Entry 8XY6 (electron microscopy, 3.00 A resolution); this record covers chains A and E of the 9 polymer chains in the assembly.

Chain A:
Name: DNA-directed RNA polymerase subunit
From: African swine fever virus
Notes: EC 2.7.7.6
UniProtKB: A0A3S7XUW7 (A0A3S7XUW7_ASF); numbering as in UniProt (aligned over 1-1441)
Chain sequence (1441 residues; each row starts with the number of its first residue):
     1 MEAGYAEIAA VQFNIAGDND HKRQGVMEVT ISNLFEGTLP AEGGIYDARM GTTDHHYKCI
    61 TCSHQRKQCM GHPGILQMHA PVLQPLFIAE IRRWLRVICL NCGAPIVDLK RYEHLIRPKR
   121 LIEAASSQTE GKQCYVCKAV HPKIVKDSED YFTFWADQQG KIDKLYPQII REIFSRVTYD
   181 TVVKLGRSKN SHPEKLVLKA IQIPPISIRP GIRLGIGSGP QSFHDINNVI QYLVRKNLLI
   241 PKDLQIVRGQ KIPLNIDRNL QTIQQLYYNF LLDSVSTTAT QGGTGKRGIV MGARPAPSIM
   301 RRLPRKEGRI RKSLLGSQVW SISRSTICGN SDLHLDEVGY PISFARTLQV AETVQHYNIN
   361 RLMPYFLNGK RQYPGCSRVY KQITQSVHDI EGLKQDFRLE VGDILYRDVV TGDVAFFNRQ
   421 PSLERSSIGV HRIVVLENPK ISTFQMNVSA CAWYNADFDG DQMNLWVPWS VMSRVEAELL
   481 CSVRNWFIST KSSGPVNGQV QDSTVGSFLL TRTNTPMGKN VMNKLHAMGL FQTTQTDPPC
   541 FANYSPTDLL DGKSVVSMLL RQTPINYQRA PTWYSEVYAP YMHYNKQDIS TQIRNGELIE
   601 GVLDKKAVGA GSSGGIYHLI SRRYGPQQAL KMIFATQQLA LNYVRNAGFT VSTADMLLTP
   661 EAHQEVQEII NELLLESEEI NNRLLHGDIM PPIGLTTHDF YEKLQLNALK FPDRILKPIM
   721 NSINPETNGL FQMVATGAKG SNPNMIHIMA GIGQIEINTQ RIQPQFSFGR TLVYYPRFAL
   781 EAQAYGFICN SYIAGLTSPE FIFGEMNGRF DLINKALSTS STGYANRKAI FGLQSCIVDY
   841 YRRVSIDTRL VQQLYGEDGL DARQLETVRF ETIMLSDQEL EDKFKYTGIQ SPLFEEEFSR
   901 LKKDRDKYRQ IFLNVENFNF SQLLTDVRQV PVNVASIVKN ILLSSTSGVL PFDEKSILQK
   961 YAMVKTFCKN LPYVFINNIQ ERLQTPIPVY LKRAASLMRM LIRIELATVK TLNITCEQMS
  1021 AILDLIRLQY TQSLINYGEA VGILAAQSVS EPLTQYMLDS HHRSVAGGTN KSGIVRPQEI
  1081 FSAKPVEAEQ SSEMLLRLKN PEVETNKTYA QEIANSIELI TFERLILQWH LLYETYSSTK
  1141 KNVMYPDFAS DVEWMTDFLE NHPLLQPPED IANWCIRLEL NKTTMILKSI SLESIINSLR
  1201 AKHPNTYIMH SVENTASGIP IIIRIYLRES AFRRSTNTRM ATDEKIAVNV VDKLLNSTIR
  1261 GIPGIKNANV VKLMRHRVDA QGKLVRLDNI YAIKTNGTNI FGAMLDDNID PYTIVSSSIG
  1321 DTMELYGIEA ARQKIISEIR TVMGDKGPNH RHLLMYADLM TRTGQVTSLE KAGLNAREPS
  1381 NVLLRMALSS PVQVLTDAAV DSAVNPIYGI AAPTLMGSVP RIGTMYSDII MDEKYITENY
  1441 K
Unresolved in the structure: 213-224, 281-294, 1235-1239
Ion coordination: Zn2+ site 1: Cys59, Cys62, Cys69, His72; Zn2+ site 2: Cys99, Cys102, Cys134, Cys137; Mg2+: Asp457, Asp459, Asp461

Chain E:
Name: C147L
From: African swine fever virus
UniProtKB: A0A2X0RTW5 (A0A2X0RTW5_ASF); residues 18-147 here = UniProt positions 18-147
Chain sequence (130 residues; numbered 18 to 147; the number before each row is that of its first residue):
    18 YVETEEENLV DSEEESEDKD EIVESPSICE GFVQASSQTL VIIPDNERIT SNVLTTFEAT
    78 RLVAVRAQQL AINGSTMLKK KYSSPIDIAK QELFNRKIPL LVMRCIKVTP EGQKIVEIWN
   138 PREMGIPLLD
Unresolved in the structure: 28-48

Chain A / chain E interface:
Pairs across the interface - 128 pairs, chain A then chain E:
  Lys119(A) with Leu26(E)
  Ser274(A) with Tyr18(E), hydrogen bond (backbone-backbone)
  Val275(A) with Tyr18(E)
  Ser276(A) with Tyr18(E), hydrogen bond (backbone-backbone); Val19(E); Glu20(E), hydrogen bond (backbone-backbone)
  Thr277(A) with Glu20(E), hydrogen bond; Glu22(E)
  Thr278(A) with Glu22(E); Glu24(E)
  Arg301(A) with Tyr18(E)
  Pro304(A) with Tyr18(E), hydrophobic
  Arg305(A) with Tyr18(E)
  Thr353(A) with Ala88(E)
  Gln355(A) with Leu87(E); Ala88(E), hydrogen bond (side chain-backbone); Asn90(E); Gly91(E)
  His356(A) with Gly91(E), hydrogen bond (side chain-backbone)
  Tyr357(A) with Leu87(E), hydrogen bond (side chain-backbone); Ala88(E); Gly91(E); Lys98(E), hydrogen bond (backbone-side chain); Tyr99(E); Ser100(E); Pro102(E); Ile105(E), hydrophobic
  Asn358(A) with Ser100(E)
  Arg361(A) with Ser100(E), hydrogen bond (side chain-backbone)
  Val471(A) with Ala84(E), hydrophobic; Gln85(E)
  Met472(A) with Arg78(E); Ala81(E); Gln85(E)
  Val475(A) with Thr77(E); Val80(E), hydrophobic; Ala81(E); Ala84(E), hydrophobic; Ile103(E), hydrophobic
  Glu476(A) with Thr77(E)
  Glu478(A) with Ile103(E); Lys107(E), salt bridge
  Leu479(A) with Thr77(E); Val80(E), hydrophobic; Lys107(E); Leu146(E), hydrophobic
  Leu480(A) with Thr73(E); Phe74(E), hydrophobic; Thr77(E)
  Arg484(A) with Asp147(E)
  Gln627(A) with Asp147(E)
  Tyr840(A) with Thr67(E); Arg121(E); Cys122(E); Ile123(E), hydrophobic
  Tyr841(A) with Ile66(E), hydrophobic
  Arg842(A) with Ser68(E), hydrogen bond
  Val974(A) with Ser68(E), hydrogen bond (backbone-side chain)
  Phe975(A) with Ser68(E)
  Ile976(A) with Ile66(E); Ser68(E), hydrogen bond (backbone-side chain)
  Asn977(A) with Arg65(E), hydrogen bond (side chain-backbone); Ile66(E); Thr67(E), hydrogen bond (side chain-backbone); Asn69(E); Trp136(E)
  Asn978(A) with Asn69(E), hydrogen bond (backbone-side chain)
  Ile979(A) with Asp62(E); Arg65(E); Trp136(E), hydrophobic
  Gln980(A) with Asn63(E), hydrogen bond (side chain-backbone); Glu64(E); Arg65(E), hydrogen bond (side chain-backbone)
  Leu983(A) with Asn63(E)
  Thr1031(A) with Val70(E)
  Gln1032(A) with Leu145(E)
  Asn1036(A) with Thr72(E); Thr73(E); Phe74(E)
  Tyr1037(A) with Thr67(E); Ser68(E), hydrogen bond (side chain-backbone); Thr72(E); Phe74(E); Arg121(E)
  Glu1039(A) with Phe74(E)
  Ala1372(A) with Glu23(E), hydrogen bond (backbone-side chain); Asn25(E)
  Asn1375(A) with Asn25(E); Leu26(E); Val27(E)
  Pro1379(A) with Val27(E)
  Arg1385(A) with Val27(E), hydrogen bond (side chain-backbone)
  Ser1390(A) with Glu20(E)
  Pro1391(A) with Glu20(E)
  Val1392(A) with Glu20(E), hydrogen bond (backbone-side chain)
  Gln1393(A) with Glu20(E), hydrogen bond (backbone-side chain)
  Gly1423(A) with Phe74(E)
  Thr1424(A) with Arg78(E)
  Met1425(A) with Arg78(E)
  Ser1427(A) with Glu75(E), hydrogen bond; Met120(E)
  Asp1428(A) with Val119(E); Met120(E), hydrogen bond (backbone-backbone)
  Ile1429(A) with Arg78(E); Leu79(E), hydrophobic; Leu117(E), hydrophobic; Leu118(E); Val119(E), hydrophobic
  Ile1430(A) with Leu117(E); Leu118(E), hydrogen bond (backbone-backbone); Met120(E), hydrophobic
  Met1431(A) with Gln86(E), hydrogen bond; Leu117(E), hydrophobic
  Asp1432(A) with Pro116(E), hydrogen bond (backbone-backbone); Leu117(E); Leu118(E); Arg139(E), salt bridge
  Lys1434(A) with Leu118(E); Asn137(E); Arg139(E)
  Tyr1435(A) with Lys114(E); Arg139(E)
  Ile1436(A) with Pro116(E)
  Asn1439(A) with Met94(E)
  Tyr1440(A) with Arg83(E), hydrogen bond; Ser92(E), hydrogen bond (side chain-backbone); Thr93(E), hydrogen bond (side chain-backbone); Met94(E), hydrophobic
Other interface residues (no listed pair), chain A (67 interface residues in all): Ser470, Arg474, Gly1038, Lys1371, Asp1397
Other interface residues (no listed pair), chain E (65 interface residues in all): Val82, Ile89, Ser101, Lys131, Ile135

In short:
67 residues of chain A face 65 of chain E across their interface; the contacts include 30 hydrogen bonds and 2
salt bridges. Among the polar pairs are Glu478(A)-Lys107(E), Asp1432(A)-Arg139(E) and Thr277(A)-Glu20(E).
Cys59(A), Cys62(A), Cys69(A) and His72(A) coordinate Zn2+ site 1.
Here chain A is DNA-directed RNA polymerase subunit and chain E is C147L, both from African swine fever virus.
Entry 8XY6 (ASFV RNAP M1249L C-tail occupied complex3 (MCOC3)) was determined by electron microscopy together
with 8Y0E, 8XX4, 8XX5, 8XXP and 8XXT from the same study.
